Entry 3KYH (X-ray diffraction, 3.00 A resolution); this record covers chains B and D of the 4 polymer chains in the assembly.

[Chain B]
Name: mRNA-capping enzyme subunit beta
From: Saccharomyces cerevisiae
Notes: EC 3.1.3.33; fragment: Triphosphatase domain
UniProt: O13297 (CET1_YEAST); residues 241-549 here = UniProt positions 241-549
Sequence (310 residues; row label = number of the first residue in the row):
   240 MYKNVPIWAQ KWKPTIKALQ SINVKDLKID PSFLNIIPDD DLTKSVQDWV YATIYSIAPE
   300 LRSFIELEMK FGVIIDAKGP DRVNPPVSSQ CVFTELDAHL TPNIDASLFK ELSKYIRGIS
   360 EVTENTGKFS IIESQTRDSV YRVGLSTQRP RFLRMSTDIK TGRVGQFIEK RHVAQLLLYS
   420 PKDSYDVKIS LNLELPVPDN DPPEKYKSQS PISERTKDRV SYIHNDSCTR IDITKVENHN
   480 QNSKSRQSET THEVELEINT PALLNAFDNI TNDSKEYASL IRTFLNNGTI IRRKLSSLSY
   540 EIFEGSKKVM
Not modelled in the structure: 240-244, 262-267, 384-388, 479-486, 540-549
Construct notes: initiating methionine (240)
UniProt features mapped onto this chain:
  - site: Asp280 (Essential for dimer formation)
  - mutagenesis: Asp280 (D280A: Significant growth defects), Ile520 (I520A: No growth), Phe523 (F523A: Temperature sensitive growth phenotype), Leu524 (L524A: Temperature sensitive growth phenotype)

[Chain D]
Name: mRNA-capping enzyme subunit alpha
From: Saccharomyces cerevisiae
Notes: EC 2.7.7.50
UniProt: Q01159 (MCE1_YEAST); residue numbers follow UniProt; this construct covers 1-459
Sequence (461 residues; numbered -1 to 459; the number before each row is that of its first residue; numbers below 1 keep their minus sign (Ser-1 is residue -1)):
    -1 SLMVLAMESR VAPEIPGLIQ PGNVTQDLKM MVCKLLNSPK PTKTFPGSQP VSFQHSDVEE
    59 KLLAHDYYVC EKTDGLRVLM FIVINPVTGE QGCFMIDREN NYYLVNGFRF PRLPQKKKEE
   119 LLETLQDGTL LDGELVIQTN PMTKLQELRY LMFDCLAING RCLTQSPTSS RLAHLGKEFF
   179 KPYFDLRAAY PNRCTTFPFK ISMKHMDFSY QLVKVAKSLD KLPHLSDGLI FTPVKAPYTA
   239 GGKDSLLLKW KPEQENTVDF KLILDIPMVE DPSLPKDDRN RWYYNYDVKP VFSLYVWQGG
   299 ADVNSRLKHF DQPFDRKEFE ILERTYRKFA ELSVSDEEWQ NLKNLEQPLN GRIVECAKNQ
   359 ETGAWEMLRF RDDKLNGNHT SVVQKVLESI NDSVSLEDLE EIVGDIKRCW DERRANMAGG
   419 SGRPLPSQSQ NATLSTSKPV HSQPPSNDKE PKYVDEDDWS D
Not modelled in the structure: -1 to 10, 266-283, 416-459
Construct notes: expression tag (-1 to 0)
UniProt features mapped onto this chain:
  - active site: Lys70 (N6-GMP-lysine intermediate)
  - mutagenesis: Glu57 (E57A: No effect), Glu58 (E58A: No effect), Lys59 (K59A/T/S/R: No effect), Tyr66 (Y66A: Temperature-sensitive), Lys70 (K70A/R/M/I/T: Lethal), Thr71 (T71A: No effect), Asp72 (D72A: No effect), Gly73 (G73A: Lethal), Asp95 (D95A: Temperature-sensitive), Arg96 (R96A: Temperature-sensitive), Glu97 (E97A: Temperature-sensitive), Arg107 to Pro109 (Reduced growth at 25 degrees and lethal at 37 degrees), 26 further mutagenesis entries in UniProt

[Interface between chain B and chain D]
Pairs across the interface - 6 pairs, chain B then chain D:
  Tyr294(B) with Ile17(D), hydrophobic; Asn99(D)
  Pro298(B) with Asp95(D); Tyr101(D)
  Glu299(B) with Leu74(D)
  Gly366(B) with Leu305(D)
Other interface residues (no listed pair), chain B (7 interface residues in all): Ala297, Leu300, Arg301
Other interface residues (no listed pair), chain D (10 interface residues in all): Pro11, Glu12, Gln18, Gly20

[Summary]
7 residues of chain B face 10 of chain D across their interface. UniProt lists 4 mutagenesis sites on chain B;
active-site residue Lys70(D) and 40 mutagenesis sites on chain D.
Here chain B is mRNA-capping enzyme subunit beta and chain D is mRNA-capping enzyme subunit alpha, both from
Saccharomyces cerevisiae. Entry 3KYH (Saccharomyces cerevisiae Cet1-Ceg1 capping apparatus) was determined by
X-ray diffraction.
